Entry 6YNW (electron microscopy, 3.10 A resolution); this record covers chains N and d of the 13 polymer chains in the assembly.

# Chain N
Protein: subunit c
Source organism: Tetrahymena thermophila
Notes: EC 3.6.1.34
UniProt: Q951A5 (Q951A5_TETTH); residues 1-76 here = UniProt positions 1-76
Chain sequence (76 residues; each row starts with the number of its first residue):
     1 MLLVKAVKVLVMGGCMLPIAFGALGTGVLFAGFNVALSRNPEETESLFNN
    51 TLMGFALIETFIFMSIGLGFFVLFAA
Not modelled in the structure: 76

# Chain d
Protein: subunit delta
Source organism: Tetrahymena thermophila
UniProt: Q22ZH1 (Q22ZH1_TETTS); residues 1-158 here = UniProt positions 1-158
Chain sequence (158 residues; each row starts with the number of its first residue):
     1 MFTRFVTQPTLLTQTQRALFSALTKKQKMEVTLRTPYKEYLANFDGFSRI
    51 TAKTNEASLVIQNKTPASLYVLPPGPLKIRFTSEVKNVSGDFLHTGGWVI
   101 VHADNTCEINVMDLFDRKEVRADQFEKGNIQDLDTLAGKYAAKSRKSTVR
   151 LFTKATTQ
Not modelled in the structure: 1-23, 158

# Interface between chain N and chain d
Contacting residue pairs (6; chain N residue first):
  Arg39(N) with Pro66(d); Ala67(d), hydrogen bond (side chain-backbone); Ser68(d)
  Asn40(N) with Pro66(d)
  Glu42(N) with Lys25(d), salt bridge
  Glu43(N) with Lys64(d), salt bridge

# Summary
Chain N and chain d form an interface of 4 and 5 residues respectively, with 1 hydrogen bond and 2 salt
bridges. Polar pairs include Glu42(N)-Lys25(d), Glu43(N)-Lys64(d) and Arg39(N)-Ala67(d).
Here chain N is subunit c and chain d is subunit delta, both from Tetrahymena thermophila. Entry 6YNW (Cryo-EM
structure of Tetrahymena thermophila mitochondrial ATP synthase - central stalk/cring) was determined by
electron microscopy, deposited together with 6YNV, 6YNX, 6YNY, 6YNZ and 6YO0.
